Entry 1J7W (X-ray diffraction, 2.00 A resolution); this record covers chains A and C of the 4 polymer chains in the assembly.

[Chain A (and C)]
Protein: hemoglobin
Source organism: Homo sapiens
Notes: fragment: alpha chain; chain C of this document is another copy of the same molecule, construct and numbering; everything in this record applies to it too
Reference sequence: P69905 (HBA_HUMAN); residue numbers follow UniProt; this construct covers 1-141
Sequence (141 residues; numbered 1 to 141; the number before each row is that of its first residue):
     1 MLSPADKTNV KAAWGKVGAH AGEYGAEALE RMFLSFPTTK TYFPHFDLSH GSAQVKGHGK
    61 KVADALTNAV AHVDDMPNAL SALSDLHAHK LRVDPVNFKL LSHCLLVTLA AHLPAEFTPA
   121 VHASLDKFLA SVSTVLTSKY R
Construct notes: engineered mutation Met1 (Val in P69905)
UniProt features mapped onto this chain:
  - site: Lys61 (Not glycated)
  - natural variant: Asp6 (A6D: In J-Toronto; this construct carries the variant), Ala13 (A13D: In J-Paris 1/J-Aljezur), Glu27 (A27E: In Shenyang; this construct carries the variant), Lys61 (K61N: In Zambia; deletion: In Clinic), Asp64 (A64D: In Pontoise; this construct carries the variant), Asp75 (D75A: In Lille; D75G: In Chapel Hill; D75N: In G-Pest), Ala111 (A111D: In Petah Tikva)
Metal / ion sites: heme Fe near His87 (its only coordinating residue here)
Small-molecule neighbours: heme (HEM): Met32, Thr39, Tyr42, Phe43, His45, Phe46, His58, Lys61, Val62, Ala65, Leu66, Leu83, Leu86, His87, Leu91, Val93, Asn97, Phe98, Leu101, Val132, Leu136

[Chain A / chain C interface]
Residue-residue contacts (4):
  Asp126(A) with Arg141(C), salt bridge
  Lys127(A) with Arg141(C), hydrogen bond (side chain-backbone)
  Arg141(A) with Asp126(C), salt bridge; Lys127(C), hydrogen bond (backbone-side chain)
Also at the interface, not in a pair above, chain A (5 interface residues in all): Ala130, Ser138
Also at the interface, not in a pair above, chain C (5 interface residues in all): Met1, Ala130

[Overview]
The chain A/chain C interface involves 5 residues from each chain, with 2 hydrogen bonds and 2 salt bridges.
Polar contacts include Asp126(A)-Arg141(C) and Lys127(A)-Arg141(C). Bound to chain A: heme.
Both chains are hemoglobin (Homo sapiens). Entry 1J7W (Crystal structure of deoxy HbbetaYQ, a site directed
mutant of HbA) was determined by X-ray diffraction, deposited together with 1J7S and 1J7Y.
